PDB entry 6YMX | electron microscopy, 3.17 A resolution | chains a and d of the 32 polymer chains in the assembly

[Chain a]
Molecule: Cytochrome c oxidase subunit 1
Source organism: Saccharomyces cerevisiae (strain ATCC 204508 / S288c)
Notes: EC 1.9.3.1
UniProtKB: P00401 (COX1_YEAST); numbering as in UniProt (aligned over 5-534)
Amino-acid sequence (530 residues; numbered 5 to 534; the number before each row is that of its first residue):
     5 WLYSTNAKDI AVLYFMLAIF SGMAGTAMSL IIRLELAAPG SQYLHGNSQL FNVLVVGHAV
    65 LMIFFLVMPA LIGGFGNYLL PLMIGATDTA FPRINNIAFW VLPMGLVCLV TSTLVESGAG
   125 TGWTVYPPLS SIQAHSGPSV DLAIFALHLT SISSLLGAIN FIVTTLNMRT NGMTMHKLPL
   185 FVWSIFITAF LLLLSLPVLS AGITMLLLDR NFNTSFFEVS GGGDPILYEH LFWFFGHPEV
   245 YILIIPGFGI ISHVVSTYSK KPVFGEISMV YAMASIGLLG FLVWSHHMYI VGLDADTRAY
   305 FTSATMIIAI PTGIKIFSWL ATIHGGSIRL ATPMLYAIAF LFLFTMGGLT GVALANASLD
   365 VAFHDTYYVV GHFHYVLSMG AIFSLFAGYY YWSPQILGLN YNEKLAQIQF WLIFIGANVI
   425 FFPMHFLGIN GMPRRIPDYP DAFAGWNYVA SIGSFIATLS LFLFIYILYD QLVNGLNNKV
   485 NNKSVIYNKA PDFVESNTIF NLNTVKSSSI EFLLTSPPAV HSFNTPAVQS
Bound ions: heme a Fe: His62, His378; Cu ion: His241, His290, His291
Small-molecule neighbours:
  - cardiolipin (CN3; (2R,5S,11R,14R)-5,8,11-trihydroxy-2-(nonanoyloxy)-5,11-dioxido-16-oxo-14-[(propanoyloxy)methyl]-4,6,10,12,15-pentaoxa-5,11-diphosphanonadec-1-yl undecanoate): Asn406, Lys408, Leu409, Phe466, Leu467, Ile469, Tyr470, Lys487
  - heme a (HEA), molecule 1: Phe19, Ile23, Gly26, Thr30, Ser33, Ile36, Arg37, Val59, His62, Ala63, Met66, Ile67, Leu70, Val71, Trp127, Tyr371, Val374, Phe377, His378, Leu381, Ser382, Ile386, Leu389, Phe390, Ile417, Ile424, Phe425, Met428, Arg438, Arg439, Ser458, Ala461, Thr462, Ser464, Leu465, Phe468
  - heme a (HEA), molecule 2: Trp127, Trp237, Val244, Tyr245, Ile248, His290, His291, Thr309, Ile312, Ala313, Thr316, Gly317, Ile320, Phe321, Phe348, Thr349, Gly352, Leu353, Gly355, Val356, Leu358, Ala359, Asp364, His368, Asp369, Val373, His376, Phe377, Val380, Leu381, Arg438
  - 1,2-diacyl-sn-glycero-3-phoshocholine (PCF), molecule 1: Ser204, Ala205, Thr208, Phe216
  - 1,2-diacyl-sn-glycero-3-phoshocholine (PCF), molecule 2: Ile419, Val423, Tyr452, Val453, Ile456
  - phosphatidylethanolamine (PTY), molecule 1: Phe95, Pro96, Arg97, Ile98
  - phosphatidylethanolamine (PTY), molecule 2: Phe268, Phe321, Leu324, Ala325, His328
  - phosphatidylethanolamine (PTY), molecule 3: Leu334, Leu339, Ile342, Ala343, Phe414, Trp415, Phe418
  - phosphatidylethanolamine (PTY), molecule 4: Met350, Leu353, Thr354, Phe426, His429, Phe430, Ile433, Trp450
Swiss-Prot annotation at these positions:
  - binding site (Ca(2+)): Glu39, Ala42, Gly44, Pro441
  - binding site (Fe(II)-heme a): His62, His378
  - binding site (Cu cation): His241, His290, His291
  - binding site (O2): Tyr245
  - binding site (Mg(2+)): His368, Asp369
  - binding site (heme a3): His376
  - cross-link: His241 to Tyr245 (1'-histidyl-3'-tyrosine (His-Tyr))

[Chain d]
Molecule: Cytochrome c oxidase subunit 4, mitochondrial
Source organism: Saccharomyces cerevisiae (strain ATCC 204508 / S288c)
UniProtKB: P04037 (COX4_YEAST); numbering as in UniProt (aligned over 30-146)
Amino-acid sequence (117 residues; each row starts with the number of its first residue):
    30 VVKTAQNLAE VNGPETLIGP GAKEGTVPTD LDQETGLARL ELLGKLEGID VFDTKPLDSS
    90 RKGTMKDPII IESYDDYRYV GCTGSPAGSH TIMWLKPTVN EVARCWECGS VYKLNPV
Bound ions: Zn2+ near Cys134 (its only coordinating residue here)
Swiss-Prot annotation at these positions:
  - binding site (Zn(2+)): Cys111, His119, Cys134, Cys137
  - modified residue: Thr55 (Phosphothreonine)

[Chain a / chain d interface]
Pairs across the interface (45; chain a residue first):
  Asn175(a) - Asp82(d)  hydrogen bond
  Asn175(a) - Thr83(d)
  Asn175(a) - Lys84(d)  hydrogen bond (side chain-backbone)
  Lys181(a) - Thr112(d)
  Pro266(a) - Thr120(d)
  Asp496(a) - Trp135(d)  hydrogen bond
  Glu499(a) - Trp135(d)
  Asn507(a) - Cys134(d)
  Asn507(a) - Trp135(d)
  Lys510(a) - Met122(d)
  Ser511(a) - Met122(d)
  Ser511(a) - Trp123(d)
  Ser512(a) - Ile121(d)
  Ser512(a) - Trp123(d)  hydrogen bond (backbone-side chain)
  Ser513(a) - Trp123(d)
  Ile514(a) - Trp123(d)  hydrophobic
  Leu517(a) - Tyr108(d)
  Leu517(a) - Trp123(d)
  Leu517(a) - Leu124(d)
  Leu517(a) - Lys125(d)
  Leu518(a) - Tyr108(d)
  Asn528(a) - Asp104(d)
  Asn528(a) - Tyr106(d)  hydrogen bond
  Thr529(a) - Arg107(d)
  Pro530(a) - Arg107(d)  hydrogen bond (backbone-side chain)
  Ala531(a) - Arg107(d)
  Ala531(a) - Tyr108(d)
  Val532(a) - Lys84(d)
  Val532(a) - Pro85(d)
  Val532(a) - Leu86(d)
  Val532(a) - Arg107(d)
  Val532(a) - Tyr108(d)  hydrogen bond (backbone-backbone)
  Val532(a) - Val109(d)
  Val532(a) - Gly110(d)  hydrogen bond (backbone-backbone)
  Val532(a) - Trp123(d)
  Gln533(a) - Pro85(d)
  Gln533(a) - Gly110(d)
  Gln533(a) - Ile121(d)
  Gln533(a) - Trp123(d)
  Ser534(a) - Pro85(d)
  Ser534(a) - Leu86(d)
  Ser534(a) - Ser88(d)  hydrogen bond (backbone-side chain)
  Ser534(a) - Gly110(d)
  Ser534(a) - Thr112(d)  hydrogen bond
  Ser534(a) - Ala116(d)  hydrogen bond (side chain-backbone)
Also at the interface, not in a pair above, chain a (25 interface residues in all): Gly176, Met177, Val509, His525, Ser526
Also at the interface, not in a pair above, chain d (25 interface residues in all): Tyr103, Cys111, Gly113

[In short]
The chain a/chain d interface involves 25 residues from each chain; the contacts include 11 hydrogen bonds.
Polar pairs include Asn175(a)-Asp82(d), Asn175(a)-Lys84(d) and Asp496(a)-Trp135(d). Bound to chain a: heme a,
4 copies of phosphatidylethanolamine, cardiolipin and 1,2-diacyl-sn-glycero-3-phoshocholine.
Here chain a is Cytochrome c oxidase subunit 1 and chain d is Cytochrome c oxidase subunit 4, mitochondrial,
both from Saccharomyces cerevisiae (strain ATCC 204508 / S288c). Entry 6YMX (CIII2/CIV respiratory
supercomplex from Saccharomyces cerevisiae) was determined by electron microscopy together with 6YMY from the
same study.
